8AC1 - chains C and D of the 8 polymer chains in the assembly; structure by electron microscopy, 4.06 A resolution (low resolution: residue-level contacts below are approximate; hydrogen-bond / salt-bridge calls are withheld).

# Chain C
Molecule: DNA-directed RNA polymerase subunit beta
From: Escherichia coli K-12
Notes: EC 2.7.7.6
UniProtKB: P0A8V2 (RPOB_ECOLI); numbering as in UniProt (aligned over 1-1342)
Sequence (1342 residues; each row starts with the number of its first residue):
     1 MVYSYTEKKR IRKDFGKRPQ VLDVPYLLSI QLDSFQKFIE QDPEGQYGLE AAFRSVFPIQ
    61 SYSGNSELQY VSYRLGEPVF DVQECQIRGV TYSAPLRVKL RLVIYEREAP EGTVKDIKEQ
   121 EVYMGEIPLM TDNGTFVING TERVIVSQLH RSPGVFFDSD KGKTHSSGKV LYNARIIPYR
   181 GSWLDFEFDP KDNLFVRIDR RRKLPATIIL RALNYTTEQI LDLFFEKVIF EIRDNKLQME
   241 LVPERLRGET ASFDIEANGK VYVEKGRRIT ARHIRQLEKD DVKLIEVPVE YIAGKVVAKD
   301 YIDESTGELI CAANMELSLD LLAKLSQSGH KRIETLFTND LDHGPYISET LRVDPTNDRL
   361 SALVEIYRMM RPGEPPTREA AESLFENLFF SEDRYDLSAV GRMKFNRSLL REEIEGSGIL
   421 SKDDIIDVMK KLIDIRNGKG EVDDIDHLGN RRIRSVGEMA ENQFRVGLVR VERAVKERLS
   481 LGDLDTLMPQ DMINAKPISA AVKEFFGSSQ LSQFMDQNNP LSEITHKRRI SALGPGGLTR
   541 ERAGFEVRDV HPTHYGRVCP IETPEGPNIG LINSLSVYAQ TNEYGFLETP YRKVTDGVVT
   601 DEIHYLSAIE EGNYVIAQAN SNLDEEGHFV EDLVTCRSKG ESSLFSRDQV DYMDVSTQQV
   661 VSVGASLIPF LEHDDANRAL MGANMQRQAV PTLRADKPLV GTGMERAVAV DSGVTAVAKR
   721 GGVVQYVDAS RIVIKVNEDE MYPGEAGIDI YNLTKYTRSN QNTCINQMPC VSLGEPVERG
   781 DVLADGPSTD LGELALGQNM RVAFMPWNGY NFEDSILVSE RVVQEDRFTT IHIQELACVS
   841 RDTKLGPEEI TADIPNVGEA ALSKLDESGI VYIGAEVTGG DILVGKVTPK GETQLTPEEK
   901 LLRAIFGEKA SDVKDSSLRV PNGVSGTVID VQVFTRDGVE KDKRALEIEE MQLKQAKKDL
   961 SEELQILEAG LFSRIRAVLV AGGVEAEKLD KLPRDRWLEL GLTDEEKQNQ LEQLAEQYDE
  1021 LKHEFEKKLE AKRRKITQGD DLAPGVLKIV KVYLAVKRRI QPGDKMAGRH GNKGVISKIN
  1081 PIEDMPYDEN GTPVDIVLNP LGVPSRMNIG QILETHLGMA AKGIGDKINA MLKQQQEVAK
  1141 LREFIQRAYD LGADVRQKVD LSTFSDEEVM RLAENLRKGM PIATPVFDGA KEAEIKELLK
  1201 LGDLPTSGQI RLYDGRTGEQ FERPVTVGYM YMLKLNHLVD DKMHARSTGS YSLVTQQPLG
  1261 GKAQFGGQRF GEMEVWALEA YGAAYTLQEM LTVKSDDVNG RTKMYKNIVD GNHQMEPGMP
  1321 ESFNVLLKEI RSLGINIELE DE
Unresolved in the structure: 1, 890-911
Swiss-Prot annotation at these positions:
  - modified residue (N6-acetyllysine): Lys1022, Lys1200
  - mutagenesis: Ile561 (I561S: Resistant to antibiotics salinamide A and B), Ile569 (I569S: Resistant to antibiotics salinamide A and B), Ala665 (A665E: Resistant to antibiotics salinamide A and B), Asp675 (D675A/G: Resistant to antibiotics salinamide A and B), Asn677 (N677H/K: Resistant to antibiotics salinamide A and B), Leu680 (L680M: Resistant to antibiotics salinamide A and B), Glu813 (E813K: Disrupts the enzyme's active center)

# Chain D
Molecule: DNA-directed RNA polymerase subunit beta'
From: Escherichia coli K-12
Notes: EC 2.7.7.6
UniProtKB: P0A8T8 (RPOC_ECO57); numbering as in UniProt (aligned over 1-1406)
Sequence (1406 residues; each row starts with the number of its first residue):
     1 MKDLLKFLKA QTKTEEFDAI KIALASPDMI RSWSFGEVKK PETINYRTFK PERDGLFCAR
    61 IFGPVKDYEC LCGKYKRLKH RGVICEKCGV EVTQTKVRRE RMGHIELASP TAHIWFLKSL
   121 PSRIGLLLDM PLRDIERVLY FESYVVIEGG MTNLERQQIL TEEQYLDALE EFGDEFDAKM
   181 GAEAIQALLK SMDLEQECEQ LREELNETNS ETKRKKLTKR IKLLEAFVQS GNKPEWMILT
   241 VLPVLPPDLR PLVPLDGGRF ATSDLNDLYR RVINRNNRLK RLLDLAAPDI IVRNEKRMLQ
   301 EAVDALLDNG RRGRAITGSN KRPLKSLADM IKGKQGRFRQ NLLGKRVDYS GRSVITVGPY
   361 LRLHQCGLPK KMALELFKPF IYGKLELRGL ATTIKAAKKM VEREEAVVWD ILDEVIREHP
   421 VLLNRAPTLH RLGIQAFEPV LIEGKAIQLH PLVCAAYNAD FDGDQMAVHV PLTLEAQLEA
   481 RALMMSTNNI LSPANGEPII VPSQDVVLGL YYMTRDCVNA KGEGMVLTGP KEAERLYRSG
   541 LASLHARVKV RITEYEKDAN GELVAKTSLK DTTVGRAILW MIVPKGLPYS IVNQALGKKA
   601 ISKMLNTCYR ILGLKPTVIF ADQIMYTGFA YAARSGASVG IDDMVIPEKK HEIISEAEAE
   661 VAEIQEQFQS GLVTAGERYN KVIDIWAAAN DRVSKAMMDN LQTETVINRD GQEEKQVSFN
   721 SIYMMADSGA RGSAAQIRQL AGMRGLMAKP DGSIIETPIT ANFREGLNVL QYFISTHGAR
   781 KGLADTALKT ANSGYLTRRL VDVAQDLVVT EDDCGTHEGI MMTPVIEGGD VKEPLRDRVL
   841 GRVTAEDVLK PGTADILVPR NTLLHEQWCD LLEENSVDAV KVRSVVSCDT DFGVCAHCYG
   901 RDLARGHIIN KGEAIGVIAA QSIGEPGTQL TMRTFHIGGA ASRAAAESSI QVKNKGSIKL
   961 SNVKSVVNSS GKLVITSRNT ELKLIDEFGR TKESYKVPYG AVLAKGDGEQ VAGGETVANW
  1021 DPHTMPVITE VSGFVRFTDM IDGQTITRQT DELTGLSSLV VLDSAERTAG GKDLRPALKI
  1081 VDAQGNDVLI PGTDMPAQYF LPGKAIVQLE DGVQISSGDT LARIPQESGG TKDITGGLPR
  1141 VADLFEARRP KEPAILAEIS GIVSFGKETK GKRRLVITPV DGSDPYEEMI PKWRQLNVFE
  1201 GERVERGDVI SDGPEAPHDI LRLRGVHAVT RYIVNEVQDV YRLQGVKIND KHIEVIVRQM
  1261 LRKATIVNAG SSDFLEGEQV EYSRVKIANR ELEANGKVGA TYSRDLLGIT KASLATESFI
  1321 SAASFQETTR VLTEAAVAGK RDELRGLKEN VIVGRLIPAG TGYAYHQDRM RRRAAGEAPA
  1381 APQVTAEDAS ASLAELLNAG LGGSDN
Unresolved in the structure: 1-15, 934-947, 1023, 1127-1134, 1376-1406
Swiss-Prot annotation at these positions:
  - binding site (Zn(2+)): Cys70, Cys72, Cys85, Cys88, Cys814, Cys888, Cys895, Cys898
  - binding site (Mg(2+)): Asp460, Asp462, Asp464
  - modified residue: Lys972 (N6-acetyllysine)

# How chain C and chain D interact
Pairs across the interface - 222 pairs, chain C then chain D:
  Phe545(C) - Lys781(D)
  Phe545(C) - Leu788(D)
  Phe545(C) - Arg933(D)
  Arg548(C) - Arg780(D)
  Asp549(C) - Pro750(D)
  Asp549(C) - His777(D)
  Val550(C) - Arg780(D)
  Tyr555(C) - Leu770(D)
  Tyr555(C) - Phe773(D)
  Pro560(C) - Arg780(D)
  Ile561(C) - Tyr772(D)
  Ile561(C) - Arg780(D)
  Thr563(C) - Arg780(D)
  Glu565(C) - Leu783(D)
  Gly566(C) - Ala787(D)
  Ile569(C) - Leu783(D)
  Gln618(C) - Leu770(D)
  Asn620(C) - Asn768(D)
  Arg637(C) - Leu770(D)
  Ser642(C) - Glu756(D)
  Val660(C) - Val769(D)
  Glu672(C) - Leu767(D)
  His673(C) - Phe763(D)
  His673(C) - Arg764(D)
  His673(C) - Glu765(D)
  Asp674(C) - Tyr772(D)
  Asp675(C) - Arg744(D)
  Asp675(C) - Phe763(D)
  Ala676(C) - Tyr772(D)
  Asn677(C) - Ala779(D)
  Ala679(C) - Tyr772(D)
  Leu680(C) - Leu783(D)
  Phe804(C) - Ser638(D)
  Met805(C) - Ala633(D)
  Pro806(C) - Asp505(D)
  Pro806(C) - Ala633(D)
  Trp807(C) - Ala633(D)
  Asn808(C) - Pro359(D)
  Asn808(C) - Phe629(D)
  Asn808(C) - Ala633(D)
  Gly809(C) - Val357(D)
  Gly809(C) - Pro359(D)
  Gly809(C) - Phe629(D)
  Tyr810(C) - Pro359(D)
  Phe812(C) - Val357(D)
  Phe812(C) - Phe461(D)
  Phe812(C) - Ser503(D)
  Phe812(C) - Gln504(D)
  Phe812(C) - Asp505(D)
  Phe812(C) - Phe629(D)
  Glu813(C) - Asp460(D)
  Glu813(C) - Phe461(D)
  Lys844(C) - Asp256(D)
  Gly1063(C) - Val354(D)
  Gly1063(C) - Ala446(D)
  Lys1073(C) - Asp462(D)
  Val1075(C) - Phe461(D)
  Val1075(C) - Gly463(D)
  Ile1076(C) - Thr356(D)
  Ser1077(C) - Thr356(D)
  Leu1101(C) - Gln504(D)
  Leu1101(C) - Asp505(D)
  Leu1101(C) - Leu508(D)
  Leu1101(C) - Met725(D)
  Leu1101(C) - Arg731(D)
  Val1103(C) - Val639(D)
  Pro1104(C) - Ile722(D)
  Pro1104(C) - Met725(D)
  Ser1105(C) - Arg731(D)
  Met1107(C) - Gln736(D)
  Met1107(C) - Gln739(D)
  Met1107(C) - Phe763(D)
  Ile1109(C) - Met644(D)
  Ile1109(C) - Leu740(D)
  Ile1112(C) - Val639(D)
  Ile1112(C) - Ile641(D)
  Leu1113(C) - Ile641(D)
  His1116(C) - Ile641(D)
  Phe1187(C) - Val769(D)
  Phe1187(C) - Tyr772(D)
  Glu1192(C) - Ile641(D)
  Ser1207(C) - Asp642(D)
  Gln1209(C) - Gly640(D)
  Gln1209(C) - Asp643(D)
  Glu1219(C) - Arg634(D)
  Phe1221(C) - Ala633(D)
  Phe1221(C) - Arg634(D)
  Phe1221(C) - Ser635(D)
  Glu1222(C) - Tyr512(D)
  Glu1222(C) - Ser635(D)
  Arg1223(C) - Ser635(D)
  Arg1223(C) - Gly636(D)
  Arg1223(C) - Phe719(D)
  Arg1223(C) - Ser721(D)
  Arg1223(C) - Met724(D)
  Pro1224(C) - Ser638(D)
  Val1225(C) - Ser638(D)
  Thr1226(C) - Ser638(D)
  Thr1226(C) - Val639(D)
  Thr1226(C) - Gly640(D)
  Lys1242(C) - Arg352(D)
  Lys1242(C) - Gln465(D)
  Met1243(C) - Arg352(D)
  Met1243(C) - Lys445(D)
  His1244(C) - Gly351(D)
  His1244(C) - Arg352(D)
  Arg1246(C) - Asp348(D)
  Arg1246(C) - Tyr349(D)
  Arg1246(C) - Ser350(D)
  Ser1247(C) - Asp348(D)
  Ser1247(C) - Tyr349(D)
  Ser1247(C) - Glu375(D)
  Ser1247(C) - Leu376(D)
  Ser1247(C) - Pro379(D)
  Thr1248(C) - Tyr349(D)
  Gly1260(C) - Arg346(D)
  Gly1261(C) - Arg346(D)
  Gly1267(C) - Arg346(D)
  Gln1268(C) - Arg346(D)
  Gln1268(C) - Val347(D)
  Gln1268(C) - Ser350(D)
  Gln1268(C) - Arg352(D)
  Arg1269(C) - Lys345(D)
  Arg1269(C) - Arg346(D)
  Phe1270(C) - Gly344(D)
  Phe1270(C) - Lys345(D)
  Phe1270(C) - His469(D)
  Gly1271(C) - Gly344(D)
  Glu1272(C) - Arg798(D)
  Met1273(C) - Thr428(D)
  Glu1274(C) - Thr428(D)
  Trp1276(C) - Thr797(D)
  Trp1276(C) - Arg798(D)
  Trp1276(C) - Val801(D)
  Trp1276(C) - Val917(D)
  Trp1276(C) - Gln921(D)
  Ala1277(C) - His430(D)
  Ala1277(C) - Gln921(D)
  Glu1279(C) - Val917(D)
  Glu1279(C) - Leu1347(D)
  Glu1279(C) - Val1351(D)
  Ala1280(C) - Val917(D)
  Ala1280(C) - Ile918(D)
  Tyr1281(C) - Arg431(D)
  Tyr1281(C) - Leu432(D)
  Tyr1281(C) - Ile434(D)
  Tyr1281(C) - Met484(D)
  Gly1282(C) - Glu479(D)
  Gly1282(C) - Gly1360(D)
  Gly1282(C) - Thr1361(D)
  Ala1283(C) - Glu479(D)
  Ala1284(C) - Ile1357(D)
  Ala1284(C) - Thr1361(D)
  Ala1284(C) - Gly1362(D)
  Tyr1285(C) - Glu475(D)
  Tyr1285(C) - Thr1361(D)
  Tyr1285(C) - Tyr1365(D)
  Thr1286(C) - Ala476(D)
  Thr1286(C) - Glu479(D)
  Gln1288(C) - Gly1354(D)
  Gln1288(C) - Arg1355(D)
  Gln1288(C) - Leu1356(D)
  Glu1289(C) - Thr473(D)
  Leu1291(C) - Lys345(D)
  Lys1294(C) - Val347(D)
  Lys1294(C) - Asp348(D)
  Lys1294(C) - Tyr349(D)
  Lys1294(C) - Val470(D)
  Lys1294(C) - Leu472(D)
  Ser1295(C) - Lys345(D)
  Ser1295(C) - Arg346(D)
  Met1304(C) - Tyr349(D)
  Tyr1305(C) - Tyr349(D)
  Tyr1305(C) - Lys378(D)
  Tyr1305(C) - Tyr382(D)
  Ile1308(C) - Phe380(D)
  Val1309(C) - Gly383(D)
  His1313(C) - Leu472(D)
  His1313(C) - Thr473(D)
  His1313(C) - Leu474(D)
  Met1319(C) - Glu16(D)
  Pro1320(C) - Gly1354(D)
  Phe1323(C) - Val1353(D)
  Leu1326(C) - Arg337(D)
  Leu1326(C) - Phe338(D)
  Glu1329(C) - Met330(D)
  Glu1329(C) - Ile331(D)
  Glu1329(C) - Arg337(D)
  Arg1331(C) - Trp33(D)
  Arg1331(C) - Pro243(D)
  Ser1332(C) - Pro243(D)
  Ser1332(C) - Leu245(D)
  Leu1333(C) - His113(D)
  Leu1333(C) - Pro243(D)
  Leu1333(C) - Leu307(D)
  Leu1333(C) - Leu327(D)
  Gly1334(C) - Ala25(D)
  Ile1335(C) - Ile22(D)
  Ile1335(C) - Ala23(D)
  Ile1335(C) - Trp33(D)
  Asn1336(C) - Lys21(D)
  Asn1336(C) - Ile22(D)
  Asn1336(C) - Ala23(D)
  Asn1336(C) - Leu24(D)
  Asn1336(C) - Ala25(D)
  Asn1336(C) - Met29(D)
  Asn1336(C) - Trp33(D)
  Ile1337(C) - Ile20(D)
  Ile1337(C) - Lys21(D)
  Ile1337(C) - Ile22(D)
  Glu1338(C) - Ile20(D)
  Glu1338(C) - Lys21(D)
  Leu1339(C) - Phe17(D)
  Leu1339(C) - Ala19(D)
  Leu1339(C) - Ile20(D)
  Glu1340(C) - Ala19(D)
  Glu1340(C) - Arg1341(D)
  Asp1341(C) - Phe17(D)
  Asp1341(C) - Asp18(D)
  Asp1341(C) - Ala19(D)
  Glu1342(C) - Glu16(D)
  Glu1342(C) - Phe17(D)
Other interface residues (no listed pair), chain C (133 interface residues in all): His551, Pro552, Gly570, Leu671, Ser815, Pro1062, Lys1065, Asn1099, Pro1100, Gly1102, Lys1196, Val1239, Asp1240, Ala1245, Gln1257, Leu1259, Gln1314, Met1315, Val1325, Lys1328, Ile1330
Other interface residues (no listed pair), chain D (157 interface residues in all): Arg99, Glu100, Met102, Leu239, Leu249, Leu342, Ser353, Ile355, Tyr360, Met372, Asn424, Pro451, Ala467, Leu483, Asn489, Ala632, Ala637, Asn720, Ala730, Thr757, Gly766, Ile774, Thr776, Ala784, Ala914, Leu1332, Ala1336, Glu1343, Lys1348, Arg1369

# Summary
The interface between chain C and chain D involves 133 residues on one side and 157 on the other. From
UniProt: 7 mutagenesis sites on chain C; 8 Zn2+-binding residues and 3 Mg2+-binding residues on chain D.
Here chain C is DNA-directed RNA polymerase subunit beta and chain D is DNA-directed RNA polymerase subunit
beta', both from Escherichia coli K-12. Entry 8AC1 (RNA polymerase at U-rich pause bound to non-regulatory RNA
- inactive, open clamp state) was determined by electron microscopy, deposited together with 8ABY, 8ABZ, 8AC0,
8AC2, 8ACP and 8AD1.
